PDB entry 1V3X | X-ray diffraction, 2.20 A resolution | chains A and B

Chain A:
Protein: Coagulation factor X, HEAVY CHAIN
Source organism: Homo sapiens
Notes: EC 3.4.21.6
UniProtKB: P00742 (FA10_HUMAN); the construct lacks a stretch of the UniProt sequence and is renumbered around it, so the offset changes along the chain: 16-61 = UniProt 235-280; 62-124 = UniProt 282-344; 125-131 = UniProt 346-352; 132-145 = UniProt 355-368; 4 more segments
Chain sequence (233 residues; numbered 16 to 243 plus 7 insertion-coded residues; 2 numbers in that range are skipped by the numbering (no residue carries them; nothing is unmodelled there); the number before each row is that of its first residue; a row labelled like 131A-131B holds insertion residues (131A, then the next letters in order)):
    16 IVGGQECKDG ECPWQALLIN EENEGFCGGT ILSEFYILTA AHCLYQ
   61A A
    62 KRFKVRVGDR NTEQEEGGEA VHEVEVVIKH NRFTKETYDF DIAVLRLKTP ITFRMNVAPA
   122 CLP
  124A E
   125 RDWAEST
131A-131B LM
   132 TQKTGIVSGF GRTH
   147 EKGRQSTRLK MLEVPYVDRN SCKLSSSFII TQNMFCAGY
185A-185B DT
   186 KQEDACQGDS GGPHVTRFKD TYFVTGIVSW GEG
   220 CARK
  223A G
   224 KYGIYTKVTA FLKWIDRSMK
Curated features (UniProtKB/Swiss-Prot):
  - active site (Charge relay system): His57, Asp102, Ser195
Disulfides: Cys22-Cys27, Cys42-Cys58, Cys168-Cys182, Cys191-Cys220
Ion coordination: Ca2+ site 1: Asp70, Asn72, Gln75, Glu80; Ca2+ site 2: Tyr185, Asp185A, Arg222, Lys224
Residues lining bound ligands: D76 ((2R)-4-[(6-chloro-2-naphthyl)sulfonyl]-1-[(5-methyl-4,5,6,7-tetrahydro[1,3]thiazolo[5,4-c]pyridin-2-yl)carbonyl]piperaz ine-2-carboxamide): Glu97, Thr98, Tyr99, Phe174, Asp189, Ala190, Cys191, Gln192, Ser195, Val213, Ser214, Trp215, Gly216, Glu217, Gly218, Cys220, Gly226, Ile227, Tyr228

Chain B:
Protein: Coagulation factor X, LIGHT CHAIN
Source organism: Homo sapiens
Notes: EC 3.4.21.6
UniProtKB: P00742 (FA10_HUMAN); residues 87-138 here correspond to UniProt positions 127-178 (UniProt number = residue number + 40)
Chain sequence (52 residues; row label = number of the first residue in the row):
    87 KLCSLDNGDC DQFCHEEQNS VVCSCARGYT LADNGKACIP TGPYPCGKQT LE
Disulfides: Cys89-Cys100, Cys96-Cys109, Cys111-Cys124

Chain A / chain B interface:
Contacting residue pairs - 45 pairs, chain A then chain B:
  Gly25(A) with Gln135(B); Thr136(B), hydrogen bond (backbone-backbone)
  Glu26(A) with Gln135(B)
  Pro28(A) with Thr136(B)
  Trp29(A) with Gly133(B); Lys134(B)
  Phe114(A) with Tyr130(B), hydrophobic
  Arg115(A) with Tyr130(B); Thr136(B)
  Met116(A) with Tyr130(B); Thr136(B), hydrogen bond; Leu137(B); Glu138(B)
  Asn117(A) with Thr136(B), hydrogen bond (backbone-side chain)
  Ala119(A) with Thr136(B)
  Pro120(A) with Tyr130(B); Cys132(B); Gly133(B), hydrogen bond (backbone-backbone)
  Ala121(A) with Cys132(B); Gly133(B)
  Cys122(A) with Ala112(B), hydrophobic; Cys132(B), disulfide; Gly133(B)
  Leu123(A) with Phe99(B)
  Pro124(A) with Phe99(B), hydrophobic
  Glu124A(A) with Phe99(B); His101(B), salt bridge
  Trp127(A) with Asn93(B), hydrogen bond; Gln98(B), hydrogen bond (side chain-backbone); Phe99(B), hydrophobic; Cys100(B)
  Phe203(A) with Asn93(B); Asp97(B)
  Lys204(A) with Cys96(B); Asp97(B)
  Asp205(A) with Gly133(B); Lys134(B), hydrogen bond (backbone-side chain)
  Thr206(A) with Tyr115(B); Cys132(B); Gly133(B); Lys134(B), hydrogen bond
  Tyr207(A) with Gly133(B), hydrogen bond (backbone-backbone); Gln135(B)
  Phe208(A) with Gln98(B); Phe99(B), hydrophobic
Other interface residues (no listed pair), chain A (25 interface residues in all): Asp24, Val118, Thr131
Other interface residues (no listed pair), chain B (19 interface residues in all): Ser110, Pro131
Inter-chain disulfides: Cys122(A)-Cys132(B)

In short:
The interface between chain A and chain B involves 25 residues on one side and 19 on the other, with 1
disulfide bond, 9 hydrogen bonds and 1 salt bridge. Polar contacts include Glu124A(A)-His101(B),
Met116(A)-Thr136(B) and Asn117(A)-Thr136(B). Chain A binds compound D76.
Here chain A is Coagulation factor X, HEAVY CHAIN and chain B is Coagulation factor X, LIGHT CHAIN, both from
Homo sapiens. Entry 1V3X (Factor Xa in complex with the inhibitor
1-[6-methyl-4,5,6,7-tetrahydrothiazolo(5,4-c)pyridin-2-yl]
carbonyl-2-carbamoyl-4-(6-chloronaphth-2-ylsulphonyl)piperazine) was determined by X-ray diffraction.
